Entry 8JTM (electron microscopy, 5.14 A resolution (low resolution: residue-level contacts below are approximate; hydrogen-bond / salt-bridge calls are withheld)); this record covers chains D and E of the 8 polymer chains in the assembly.

== Chain D ==
Molecule: gp120 protein of HIV envelope trimer
From: Human immunodeficiency virus 1
Sequence (481 residues; each row starts with the number of its first residue; note: 14 numbers in that range are skipped by the numbering (no residue carries them; nothing is unmodelled there); a row labelled like 185A-185K holds insertion residues (185A, then the next letters in order)):
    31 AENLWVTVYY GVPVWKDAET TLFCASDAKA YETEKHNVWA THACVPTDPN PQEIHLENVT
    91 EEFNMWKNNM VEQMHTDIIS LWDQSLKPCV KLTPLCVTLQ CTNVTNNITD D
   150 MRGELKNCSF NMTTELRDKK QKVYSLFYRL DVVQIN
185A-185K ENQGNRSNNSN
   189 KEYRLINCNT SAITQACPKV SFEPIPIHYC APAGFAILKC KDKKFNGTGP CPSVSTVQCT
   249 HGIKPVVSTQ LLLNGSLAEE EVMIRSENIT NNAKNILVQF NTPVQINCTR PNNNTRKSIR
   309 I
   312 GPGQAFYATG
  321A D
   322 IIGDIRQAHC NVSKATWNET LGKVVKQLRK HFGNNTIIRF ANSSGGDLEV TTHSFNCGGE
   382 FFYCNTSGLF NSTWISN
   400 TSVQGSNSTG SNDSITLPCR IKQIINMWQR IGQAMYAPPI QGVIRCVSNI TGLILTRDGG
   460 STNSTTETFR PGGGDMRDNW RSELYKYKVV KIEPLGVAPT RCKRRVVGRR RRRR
Not modelled in the structure: 31, 185B-185K, 400-410, 507-513
Disulfides: Cys54-Cys74, Cys119-Cys205, Cys126-Cys196, Cys131-Cys157, Cys218-Cys247, Cys228-Cys239, Cys296-Cys331, Cys378-Cys445, Cys385-Cys418
Covalent attachments: N-acetylglucosamine (NAG) linked to Asn88, Asn133, Asn156, Asn197, Asn234, Asn262, Asn295, Asn301, Asn332, Asn339, Asn355, Asn363, Asn386, Asn392, Asn448; glycan linked to Asn160
Reported in the primary citation:
  - post-translational modification sites: Asn156, Asn160

== Chain E ==
Molecule: gp41 protein of HIV envelope trimer
From: Human immunodeficiency virus 1
Sequence (153 residues; row label = number of the first residue in the row):
   512 AVGIGAVFLG FLGAAGSTMG AASMTLTVQA RNLLSGIVQQ QSNLLRAPEA QQHLLKLTVW
   572 GIKQLQARVL AVERYLRDQQ LLGIWGCSGK LICCTNVPWN SSWSNRNLSE IWDNMTWLQW
   632 DKEISNYTQI IYGLLEESQN QQEKNEQDLL ALD
Not modelled in the structure: 512-519, 547-567
Disulfides: Cys598-Cys604
Covalent attachments: N-acetylglucosamine (NAG) linked to Asn611, Asn618, Asn637

== Chain D / chain E interface ==
Disulfides between the chains: Cys501(D)-Cys605(E)
Residue-residue contacts - 87 pairs, chain D then chain E:
  Leu34(D) with Trp610(E)
  Trp35(D) with Val608(E); Pro609(E); Trp610(E)
  Val36(D) with Thr606(E); Val608(E); Trp610(E)
  Thr37(D) with Cys604(E); Cys605(E); Thr606(E)
  Val38(D) with Cys598(E); Ile603(E); Cys604(E); Thr606(E)
  Tyr39(D) with Leu602(E); Ile603(E); Trp623(E)
  Tyr40(D) with Leu537(E); Leu544(E); Asp589(E); Leu602(E)
  Gly41(D) with Leu537(E); Gln540(E); Leu602(E)
  Val42(D) with Leu537(E); Trp628(E)
  Pro43(D) with Ala525(E); Ala533(E); Gln540(E); Trp628(E)
  Val44(D) with Trp628(E); Asp632(E)
  Trp45(D) with Leu629(E); Lys633(E)
  Thr51(D) with Lys574(E)
  Cys54(D) with Trp571(E)
  Trp69(D) with Trp571(E)
  Ala70(D) with Trp571(E)
  Thr71(D) with Trp571(E)
  Ala73(D) with Trp571(E)
  Cys74(D) with Trp571(E)
  Val75(D) with Gln575(E)
  Ile84(D) with Phe522(E)
  Leu86(D) with Leu523(E); Gly524(E); Ala526(E)
  Glu87(D) with Gly527(E)
  Asn88(D) with Gly527(E)
  Val89(D) with Ala526(E); Gly527(E)
  Gln103(D) with Lys574(E)
  Asp107(D) with Lys574(E)
  Leu111(D) with Val570(E); Trp571(E)
  Ala221(D) with Asn543(E); Leu544(E); Leu545(E); Ser546(E); Ala582(E)
  Gly222(D) with Asn543(E); Leu544(E)
  Phe223(D) with Arg585(E)
  Ala224(D) with Phe522(E); Leu523(E)
  Thr244(D) with Leu523(E)
  Gln246(D) with Asn543(E)
  Lys490(D) with Arg585(E)
  Ile491(D) with Leu523(E)
  Pro493(D) with Leu544(E); Asp589(E)
  Leu494(D) with Tyr643(E)
  Gly495(D) with Trp628(E)
  Val496(D) with Trp628(E); Trp631(E)
  Ala497(D) with Trp623(E)
  Pro498(D) with Trp610(E); Trp623(E)
  Cys501(D) with Cys605(E), disulfide
  Lys502(D) with Asn607(E)
  Arg503(D) with Trp596(E); Cys605(E); Thr606(E); Asn607(E); Glu654(E)
  Val506(D) with Glu657(E); Gln658(E); Leu661(E)
Other interface residues (no listed pair), chain D (48 interface residues in all): Leu52, Glu492
Other interface residues (no listed pair), chain E (48 interface residues in all): Gly521, Met530, Lys601, Leu619, Ile642, Leu646

== Overview ==
Chain D and chain E each contribute 48 residues to their interface; the contacts include 1 disulfide bond.
Covalently linked N-acetylglucosamine: at Asn88(D), Asn133(D), Asn156(D), Asn197(D), Asn234(D) and Asn262(D)
and 9 more. Covalently linked N-acetylglucosamine: at Asn611(E), Asn618(E) and Asn637(E). The paper reports
modification sites Asn156(D) and Asn160(D).
Here chain D is gp120 protein of HIV envelope trimer and chain E is gp41 protein of HIV envelope trimer, both
from Human immunodeficiency virus 1. Entry 8JTM (CNE55.664 trimer in complex with broadly neutralizing HIV
antibody PGT145) was determined by electron microscopy (same publication as 8JTD).
